9IKB - chains B and C of the 3 polymer chains in the assembly; structure by X-ray diffraction, 3.54 A resolution.

Chain B:
Protein: Kinesin-like protein
Source organism: Caenorhabditis elegans
UniProt: Q19633 (Q19633_CAEEL); the author numbering skips numbers that UniProt does not, so the offset changes along the chain: 537-592 = UniProt 537-592; 594-783 = UniProt 593-782
Sequence (254 residues; numbered 529 to 783; 1 number in that range is skipped by the numbering (no residue carries it; nothing is unmodelled there); the number before each row is that of its first residue):
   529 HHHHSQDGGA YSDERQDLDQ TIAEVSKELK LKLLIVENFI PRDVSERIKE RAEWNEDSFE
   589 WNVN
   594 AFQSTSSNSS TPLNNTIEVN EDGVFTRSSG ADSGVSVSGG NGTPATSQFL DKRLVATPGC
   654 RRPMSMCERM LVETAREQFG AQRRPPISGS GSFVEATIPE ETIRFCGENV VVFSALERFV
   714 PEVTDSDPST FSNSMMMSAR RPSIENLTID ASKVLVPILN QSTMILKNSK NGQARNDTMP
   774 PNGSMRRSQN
Disordered / not traced: 594-644, 723-783
Sequence notes: expression tag (529-536)

Chain C:
Protein: Kinesin-like protein klp-20
Source organism: Caenorhabditis elegans
UniProt: Q965T6 (KLP20_CAEEL); numbering as in UniProt (aligned over 527-646)
Sequence (120 residues; each row starts with the number of its first residue):
   527 EDHQRQVEAM LDDIRQLRKE LLLNIAIIDE YIPVEHVELI EKYVSWSEEH GDWQLKAIAY
   587 TGNNMRASAP PAKKEFSNNN QTVPMYYSYR ADLGASTAEH RPRTSSKKHR ASIRLQQLLT
Disordered / not traced: 527-530, 587-593, 625-646

How chain B and chain C interact:
Pairs across the interface (93; chain B residue first):
  Asp-535(B) / Arg-541(C)  salt bridge
  Tyr-539(B) / Ile-540(C)  hydrophobic
  Tyr-539(B) / Arg-544(C)  hydrogen bond
  Arg-543(B) / Met-536(C)
  Leu-546(B) / Val-533(C)  hydrophobic
  Leu-546(B) / Ile-540(C)  hydrophobic
  Thr-549(B) / Ile-540(C)
  Ile-550(B) / Met-536(C)
  Ile-550(B) / Asp-539(C)
  Ile-550(B) / Ile-540(C)  hydrophobic
  Ile-550(B) / Leu-543(C)
  Val-553(B) / Leu-543(C)  hydrophobic
  Ser-554(B) / Leu-543(C)
  Lys-555(B) / Trp-572(C)
  Lys-555(B) / Trp-579(C)  hydrogen bond (backbone-side chain)
  Glu-556(B) / Leu-547(C)
  Leu-557(B) / Glu-546(C)
  Leu-557(B) / Leu-547(C)
  Leu-557(B) / Asn-550(C)
  Lys-558(B) / Gly-577(C)
  Lys-558(B) / Trp-579(C)
  Leu-559(B) / Trp-579(C)
  Lys-560(B) / Leu-547(C)
  Lys-560(B) / Asn-550(C)
  Lys-560(B) / Ile-551(C)
  Leu-561(B) / Asn-550(C)
  Leu-562(B) / Asp-578(C)
  Leu-562(B) / Trp-579(C)  hydrophobic
  Leu-562(B) / Leu-581(C)  hydrophobic
  Ile-563(B) / Ile-566(C)  hydrophobic
  Val-564(B) / Asn-550(C)
  Val-564(B) / Ile-553(C)  hydrophobic
  Val-564(B) / Ile-554(C)  hydrophobic
  Asn-566(B) / Leu-581(C)
  Asn-566(B) / Tyr-586(C)
  Phe-567(B) / Ile-566(C)  hydrophobic
  Ile-568(B) / Ile-553(C)
  Ile-568(B) / Ile-554(C)  hydrophobic
  Ile-568(B) / Tyr-557(C)  hydrophobic
  Pro-569(B) / Tyr-557(C)
  Val-572(B) / Tyr-557(C)  hydrophobic
  Ile-576(B) / Ile-553(C)  hydrophobic
  Ile-576(B) / Glu-556(C)
  Trp-582(B) / Lys-545(C)
  Phe-587(B) / Arg-541(C)
  Phe-587(B) / Arg-544(C)
  Phe-587(B) / Leu-548(C)
  Trp-589(B) / Lys-545(C)  hydrogen bond (side chain-backbone)
  Trp-589(B) / Leu-548(C)
  Trp-589(B) / Leu-549(C)
  Pro-651(B) / Glu-601(C)
  Gly-652(B) / Phe-602(C)
  Cys-653(B) / Phe-602(C)  hydrophobic
  Met-657(B) / Phe-602(C)  hydrophobic
  Arg-662(B) / Phe-602(C)
  Glu-666(B) / Phe-602(C)
  Arg-669(B) / Phe-602(C)
  Arg-669(B) / Ser-603(C)  hydrogen bond (side chain-backbone)
  Arg-669(B) / Asn-604(C)
  Arg-669(B) / Asn-605(C)
  Arg-669(B) / Asn-606(C)  hydrogen bond
  Arg-669(B) / Thr-608(C)  hydrogen bond (backbone-side chain)
  Phe-672(B) / Thr-608(C)
  Phe-672(B) / Val-609(C)
  Phe-672(B) / Pro-610(C)
  Gly-673(B) / Thr-608(C)
  Gly-673(B) / Pro-610(C)
  Gln-675(B) / Val-609(C)
  Gln-675(B) / Pro-610(C)
  Arg-677(B) / Pro-610(C)
  Arg-677(B) / Met-611(C)
  Arg-677(B) / Tyr-612(C)  hydrogen bond (side chain-backbone)
  Arg-677(B) / Tyr-613(C)
  Pro-678(B) / Tyr-613(C)  hydrogen bond (backbone-side chain)
  Ile-680(B) / Tyr-613(C)  hydrophobic
  Thr-695(B) / Asn-606(C)
  Cys-699(B) / Asn-606(C)  hydrogen bond
  Glu-701(B) / Asn-604(C)
  Glu-701(B) / Asn-606(C)  hydrogen bond (backbone-side chain)
  Asn-702(B) / Asn-604(C)
  Asn-702(B) / Asn-606(C)  hydrogen bond (backbone-side chain)
  Val-705(B) / Asn-606(C)
  Val-705(B) / Gln-607(C)
  Val-705(B) / Val-609(C)  hydrophobic
  Phe-706(B) / Gln-607(C)  hydrogen bond (backbone-side chain)
  Phe-706(B) / Val-609(C)
  Phe-706(B) / Met-611(C)
  Ser-707(B) / Val-609(C)
  Ser-707(B) / Met-611(C)
  Ala-708(B) / Met-611(C)
  Leu-709(B) / Met-611(C)
  Leu-709(B) / Tyr-612(C)  hydrophobic
  Arg-711(B) / Tyr-613(C)
Also at the interface, not in a pair above, chain B (58 interface residues in all): Glu-542, Lys-577, Ala-580, Val-591, Val-665, Pro-679, Val-703, Val-704
Also at the interface, not in a pair above, chain C (42 interface residues in all): Ile-558, Val-570, Asp-618, Leu-619
Interface features reported in the paper:
  - specific contacts: Lys-555(B)/Trp-572(C), Leu-559(B)/Trp-579(C), Lys-560(B)/Asn-550(C), Trp-582(B)/Lys-545(C), Trp-589(B)/Leu-549(C), Met-657(B)/Phe-602(C), Arg-662(B)/Phe-602(C), Arg-669(B)/Ser-603(C) (hydrogen bond), Arg-711(B)/Tyr-613(C)
  - interface residues, chain B: Lys-555(B), Leu-559(B), Lys-560(B), Arg-669(B), Asn-702(B), Phe-706(B)
  - interface residues, chain C: Lys-545(C), Leu-549(C), Asn-550(C), Asn-606(C), Gln-607(C), Thr-608(C)

Overview:
58 residues of chain B and 42 residues of chain C are in contact; the contacts include 12 hydrogen bonds and 1
salt bridge. Polar pairs include Asp-535(B)/Arg-541(C), Tyr-539(B)/Arg-544(C) and Lys-555(B)/Trp-579(C). The
paper describes contacts between Lys-555(B) and Trp-572(C), Leu-559(B) and Trp-579(C) and Lys-560(B) and
Asn-550(C) among others; a hydrogen bond between Arg-669(B) and Ser-603(C). The paper reports interface
residues Lys-555(B), Leu-559(B) and Lys-545(C) among others.
Chain B is Kinesin-like protein and chain C is Kinesin-like protein klp-20, both from Caenorhabditis elegans;
the structure, Crystal structure of heterotrimeric Kinesin-2, was determined by X-ray diffraction.
